Entry 7DB9 (X-ray diffraction, 2.85 A resolution); this record covers chains A and E of the 6 polymer chains in the assembly.

# Chain A
Protein: Tubulin alpha-1B chain
From: Sus scrofa
UniProtKB: Q2XVP4 (TBA1B_PIG); numbering as in UniProt (aligned over 1-451)
Chain sequence (451 residues; numbered 1 to 451; the number before each row is that of its first residue):
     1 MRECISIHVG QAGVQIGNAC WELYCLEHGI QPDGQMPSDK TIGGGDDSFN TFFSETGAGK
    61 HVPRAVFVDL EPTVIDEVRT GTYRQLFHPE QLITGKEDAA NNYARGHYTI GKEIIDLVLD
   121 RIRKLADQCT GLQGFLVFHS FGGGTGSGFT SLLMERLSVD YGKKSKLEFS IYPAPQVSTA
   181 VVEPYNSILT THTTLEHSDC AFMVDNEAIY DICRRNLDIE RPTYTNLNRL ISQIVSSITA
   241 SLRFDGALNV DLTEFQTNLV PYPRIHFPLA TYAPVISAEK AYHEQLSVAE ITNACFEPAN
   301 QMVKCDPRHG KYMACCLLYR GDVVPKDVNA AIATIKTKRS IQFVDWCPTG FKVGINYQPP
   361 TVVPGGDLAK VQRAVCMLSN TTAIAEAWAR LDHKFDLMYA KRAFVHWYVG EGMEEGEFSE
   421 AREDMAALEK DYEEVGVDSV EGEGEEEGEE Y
Disordered / not traced: 440-451
Bound ions: Ca2+: Asp-39, Thr-41, Gly-44, Glu-55
Small-molecule neighbours: GTP (guanosine-5'-triphosphate): Val-9, Gly-10, Gln-11, Ala-12, Gln-15, Ile-16, Asp-69, Asp-98, Ala-99, Ala-100, Asn-101, Ser-140, Gly-142, Gly-143, Gly-144, Thr-145, Gly-146, Ile-171, Pro-173, Ala-174, Val-177, Ser-178, Thr-179, Glu-183, Asn-206, Tyr-224, Leu-227, Asn-228, Ile-231
Swiss-Prot annotation at these positions:
  - motif: Met-1 to Cys-4 (MREC motif)
  - active site: Glu-254
  - binding site (GTP): Gly-10, Gln-11, Ala-12, Gln-15, Glu-71, Ala-99, Ser-140, Gly-143, Gly-144, Thr-145, Gly-146, Thr-179, Glu-183, Asn-206, Tyr-224, Asn-228, Leu-252
  - binding site (Mg(2+)): Glu-71
  - site: Tyr-451 (Involved in polymerization)
  - modified residue: Lys-40 (N6,N6,N6-trimethyllysine), Ser-48 (Phosphoserine), Ser-232 (Phosphoserine), Tyr-282 (3'-nitrotyrosine), Arg-339 (Omega-N-methylarginine), Ser-439 (Phosphoserine), Glu-443 (5-glutamyl polyglutamate), Glu-445 (5-glutamyl polyglutamate), Tyr-451 (3'-nitrotyrosine)
  - cross-link (Glycyl lysine isopeptide (Lys-Gly)): Lys-326 (interchain with G-Cter in ubiquitin), Lys-370 (interchain with G-Cter in ubiquitin)

# Chain E
Protein: Stathmin-4
From: Mus musculus
UniProtKB: P63042 (STMN4_MOUSE); residues 5-145 here correspond to UniProt positions 49-189 (UniProt number = residue number + 44)
Chain sequence (143 residues; numbered 3 to 145; the number before each row is that of its first residue):
     3 MADMEVIELN KCTSGQSFEV ILKPPSFDGV PEFNASLPRR RDPSLEEIQK KLEAAEERRK
    63 YQEAELLKHL AEKREHEREV IQKAIEENNN FIKMAKEKLA QKMESNKENR EAHLAAMLER
   123 LQEKDKHAEE VRKNKELKEE ASR
Disordered / not traced: 3-5, 29-43, 145
Construct notes: initiating methionine (3); expression tag (4)

# How chain A and chain E interact
Residue-residue contacts (61):
  His-107(A) / Lys-53(E)
  Tyr-108(A) / Lys-53(E)
  Tyr-108(A) / Leu-54(E)  hydrophobic
  Tyr-108(A) / Ala-57(E)  hydrophobic
  Thr-109(A) / Arg-61(E)
  Lys-112(A) / Glu-55(E)
  Lys-112(A) / Glu-58(E)  salt bridge
  Leu-152(A) / Leu-54(E)  hydrophobic
  Glu-155(A) / Ile-50(E)
  Glu-155(A) / Lys-53(E)  salt bridge
  Arg-156(A) / Leu-47(E)
  Arg-156(A) / Gln-51(E)
  Ser-158(A) / Asp-44(E)
  Val-159(A) / Pro-45(E)
  Glu-196(A) / Asp-44(E)
  Asp-245(A) / Cys-14(E)
  Asp-245(A) / Ser-16(E)
  Ala-247(A) / Asn-12(E)
  Ala-247(A) / Ser-19(E)
  Leu-248(A) / Ser-19(E)
  Pro-325(A) / Gln-18(E)
  Pro-325(A) / Phe-20(E)  hydrophobic
  Val-328(A) / Phe-20(E)  hydrophobic
  Asn-329(A) / Val-8(E)
  Asn-329(A) / Phe-20(E)
  Asn-329(A) / Val-22(E)
  Ile-332(A) / Val-22(E)  hydrophobic
  Ile-332(A) / Leu-24(E)  hydrophobic
  Lys-336(A) / Leu-24(E)
  Asp-345(A) / Pro-27(E)
  Asp-345(A) / Ser-28(E)  hydrogen bond (backbone-backbone)
  Trp-346(A) / Pro-27(E)
  Cys-347(A) / Pro-27(E)
  Pro-348(A) / Lys-25(E)
  Pro-348(A) / Pro-27(E)
  Thr-349(A) / Ile-23(E)
  Thr-349(A) / Leu-24(E)  hydrogen bond (backbone-backbone)
  Thr-349(A) / Lys-25(E)  hydrogen bond (backbone-backbone)
  Gly-350(A) / Val-22(E)
  Phe-351(A) / Glu-21(E)
  Phe-351(A) / Val-22(E)  hydrogen bond (backbone-backbone)
  Lys-352(A) / Phe-20(E)
  Lys-352(A) / Glu-21(E)
  Val-353(A) / Ser-19(E)
  Val-353(A) / Phe-20(E)  hydrogen bond (backbone-backbone)
  Gly-354(A) / Gln-18(E)
  Ile-355(A) / Gly-17(E)
  Ile-355(A) / Gln-18(E)  hydrogen bond (backbone-backbone)
  Asn-356(A) / Ser-16(E)
  Tyr-357(A) / Thr-15(E)
  Tyr-357(A) / Ser-16(E)  hydrogen bond (backbone-backbone)
  Tyr-357(A) / Gly-17(E)
  Tyr-357(A) / Gln-18(E)  hydrogen bond
  Val-409(A) / Gln-64(E)
  Gly-410(A) / Arg-61(E)
  Gly-410(A) / Gln-64(E)
  Glu-411(A) / Arg-61(E)  hydrogen bond (backbone-side chain)
  Gly-412(A) / Ala-57(E)
  Gly-412(A) / Arg-60(E)  hydrogen bond (backbone-side chain)
  Gly-412(A) / Arg-61(E)
  Glu-414(A) / Arg-60(E)  salt bridge
Interface residues without a listed pair, chain A (39 interface residues in all): His-197, Gly-246, Met-413
Interface residues without a listed pair, chain E (31 interface residues in all): Pro-26, Ser-46

# Overview
39 residues of chain A and 31 residues of chain E are in contact; the contacts include 10 hydrogen bonds and 3
salt bridges. Polar pairs include Lys-112(A)/Glu-58(E), Glu-155(A)/Lys-53(E) and Glu-414(A)/Arg-60(E). Chain A
binds GTP.
Chain A is Tubulin alpha-1B chain (Sus scrofa) and chain E is Stathmin-4 (Mus musculus); the structure, IC1 in
complex with tubulin, was determined by X-ray diffraction.
